PDB entry 3HOY | X-ray diffraction, 3.40 A resolution | chains A and B of the 15 polymer chains in the assembly

== Chain A ==
Name: DNA-directed RNA polymerase II subunit RPB1
From: Saccharomyces cerevisiae
Notes: EC 2.7.7.6
UniProtKB: P04050 (RPB1_YEAST); residue numbers follow UniProt; this construct covers 1-1733
Sequence (1733 residues; each row starts with the number of its first residue):
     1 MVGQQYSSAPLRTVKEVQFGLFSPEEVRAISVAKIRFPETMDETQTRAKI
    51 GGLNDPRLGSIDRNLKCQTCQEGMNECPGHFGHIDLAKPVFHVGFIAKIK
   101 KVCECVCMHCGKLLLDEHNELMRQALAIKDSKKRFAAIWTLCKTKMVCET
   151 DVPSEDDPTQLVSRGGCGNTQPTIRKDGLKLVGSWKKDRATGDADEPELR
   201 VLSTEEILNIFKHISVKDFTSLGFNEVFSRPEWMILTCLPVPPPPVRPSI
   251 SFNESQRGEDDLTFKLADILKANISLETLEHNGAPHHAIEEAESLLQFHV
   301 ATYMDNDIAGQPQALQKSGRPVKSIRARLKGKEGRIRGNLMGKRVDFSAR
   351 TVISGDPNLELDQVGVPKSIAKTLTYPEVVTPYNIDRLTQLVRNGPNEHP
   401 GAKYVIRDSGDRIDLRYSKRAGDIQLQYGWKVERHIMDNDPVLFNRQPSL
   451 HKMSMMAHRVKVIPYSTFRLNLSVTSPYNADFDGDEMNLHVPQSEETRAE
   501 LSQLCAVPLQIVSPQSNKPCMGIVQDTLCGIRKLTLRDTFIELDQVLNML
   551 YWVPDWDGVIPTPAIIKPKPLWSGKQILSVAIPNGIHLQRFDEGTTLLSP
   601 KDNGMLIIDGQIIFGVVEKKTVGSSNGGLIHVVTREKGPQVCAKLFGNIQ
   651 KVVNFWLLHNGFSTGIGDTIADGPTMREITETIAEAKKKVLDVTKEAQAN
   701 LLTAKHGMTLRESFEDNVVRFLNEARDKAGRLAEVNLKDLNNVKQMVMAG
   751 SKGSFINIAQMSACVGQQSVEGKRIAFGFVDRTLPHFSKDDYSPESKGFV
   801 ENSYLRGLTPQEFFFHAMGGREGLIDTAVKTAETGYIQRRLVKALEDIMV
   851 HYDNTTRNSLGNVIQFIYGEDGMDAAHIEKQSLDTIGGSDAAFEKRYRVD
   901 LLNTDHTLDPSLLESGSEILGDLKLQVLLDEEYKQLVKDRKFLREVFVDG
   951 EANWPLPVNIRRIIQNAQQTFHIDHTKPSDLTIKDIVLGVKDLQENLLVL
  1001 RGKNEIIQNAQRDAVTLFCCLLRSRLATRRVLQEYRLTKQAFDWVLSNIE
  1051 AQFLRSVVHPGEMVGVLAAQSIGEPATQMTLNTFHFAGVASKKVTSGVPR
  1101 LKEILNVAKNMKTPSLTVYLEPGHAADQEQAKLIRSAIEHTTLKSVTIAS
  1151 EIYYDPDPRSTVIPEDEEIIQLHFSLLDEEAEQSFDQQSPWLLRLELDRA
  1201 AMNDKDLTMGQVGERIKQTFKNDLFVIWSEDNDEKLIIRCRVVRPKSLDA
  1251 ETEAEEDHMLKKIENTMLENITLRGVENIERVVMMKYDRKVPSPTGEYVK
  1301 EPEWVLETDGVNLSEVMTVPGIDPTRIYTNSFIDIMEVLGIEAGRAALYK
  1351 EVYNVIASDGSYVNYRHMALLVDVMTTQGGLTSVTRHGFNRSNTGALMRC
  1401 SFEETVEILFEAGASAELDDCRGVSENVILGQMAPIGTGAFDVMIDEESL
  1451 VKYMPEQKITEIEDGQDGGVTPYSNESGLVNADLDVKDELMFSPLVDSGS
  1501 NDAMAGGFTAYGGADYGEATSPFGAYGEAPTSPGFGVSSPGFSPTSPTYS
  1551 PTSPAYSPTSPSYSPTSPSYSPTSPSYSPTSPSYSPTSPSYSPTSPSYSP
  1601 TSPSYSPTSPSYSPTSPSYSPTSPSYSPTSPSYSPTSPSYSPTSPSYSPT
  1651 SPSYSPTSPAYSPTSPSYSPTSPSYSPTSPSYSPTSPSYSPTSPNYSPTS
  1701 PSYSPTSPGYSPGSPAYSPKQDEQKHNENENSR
Disordered / not traced: 1, 189-195, 1082-1090, 1177-1186, 1245-1253, 1456-1733
UniProt features mapped onto this chain:
  - region: P248 to D260 (Lid loop), N306 to K323 (Rudder loop), P810 to E822 (Bridging helix)
  - binding site (Zn(2+)): C67, C70, C77, H80, C107, C110, C148, C167
  - binding site (Mg(2+)): D481, D483, D485
  - modified residue: T1471 (Phosphothreonine)
  - cross-link (Glycyl lysine isopeptide (Lys-Gly)): K695 (interchain with G-Cter in ubiquitin), K1246 (interchain with G-Cter in ubiquitin), K1350 (interchain with G-Cter in ubiquitin)
Ion coordination: Zn2+ site 1: C67, C70, C77, H80; Zn2+ site 2: C107, C110, C148, C167; Mg2+: D481, D483, D485 (shared with 1 residue of chain P)

== Chain B ==
Name: DNA-directed RNA polymerase II subunit RPB2
From: Saccharomyces cerevisiae
Notes: EC 2.7.7.6
UniProtKB: P08518 (RPB2_YEAST); numbering as in UniProt (aligned over 1-1224)
Sequence (1224 residues; each row starts with the number of its first residue):
     1 MSDLANSEKYYDEDPYGFEDESAPITAEDSWAVISAFFREKGLVSQQLDS
    51 FNQFVDYTLQDIICEDSTLILEQLAQHTTESDNISRKYEISFGKIYVTKP
   101 MVNESDGVTHALYPQEARLRNLTYSSGLFVDVKKRTYEAIDVPGRELKYE
   151 LIAEESEDDSESGKVFIGRLPIMLRSKNCYLSEATESDLYKLKECPFDMG
   201 GYFIINGSEKVLIAQERSAGNIVQVFKKAAPSPISHVAEIRSALEKGSRF
   251 ISTLQVKLYGREGSSARTIKATLPYIKQDIPIVIIFRALGIIPDGEILEH
   301 ICYDVNDWQMLEMLKPCVEDGFVIQDRETALDFIGRRGTALGIKKEKRIQ
   351 YAKDILQKEFLPHITQLEGFESRKAFFLGYMINRLLLCALDRKDQDDRDH
   401 FGKKRLDLAGPLLAQLFKTLFKKLTKDIFRYMQRTVEEAHDFNMKLAINA
   451 KTITSGLKYALATGNWGEQKKAMSSRAGVSQVLNRYTYSSTLSHLRRTNT
   501 PIGRDGKLAKPRQLHNTHWGLVCPAETPEGQACGLVKNLSLMSCISVGTD
   551 PMPIITFLSEWGMEPLEDYVPHQSPDATRVFVNGVWHGVHRNPARLMETL
   601 RTLRRKGDINPEVSMIRDIREKELKIFTDAGRVYRPLFIVEDDESLGHKE
   651 LKVRKGHIAKLMATEYQDIEGGFEDVEEYTWSSLLNEGLVEYIDAEEEES
   701 ILIAMQPEDLEPAEANEENDLDVDPAKRIRVSHHATTFTHCEIHPSMILG
   751 VAASIIPFPDHNQSPRNTYQSAMGKQAMGVFLTNYNVRMDTMANILYYPQ
   801 KPLGTTRAMEYLKFRELPAGQNAIVAIACYSGYNQEDSMIMNQSSIDRGL
   851 FRSLFFRSYMDQEKKYGMSITETFEKPQRTNTLRMKHGTYDKLDDDGLIA
   901 PGVRVSGEDVIIGKTTPISPDEEELGQRTAYHSKRDASTPLRSTENGIVD
   951 QVLVTTNQDGLKFVKVRVRTTKIPQIGDKFASRHGQKGTIGITYRREDMP
  1001 FTAEGIVPDLIINPHAIPSRMTVAHLIECLLSKVAALSGNEGDASPFTDI
  1051 TVEGISKLLREHGYQSRGFEVMYNGHTGKKLMAQIFFGPTYYQRLRHMVD
  1101 DKIHARARGPMQVLTRQPVEGRSRDGGLRFGEMERDCMIAHGAASFLKER
  1151 LMEASDAFRVHICGICGLMTVIAKLNHNQFECKGCDNKIDIYQIHIPYAA
  1201 KLLFQELMAMNITPRLYTDRSRDF
Disordered / not traced: 1-19, 71-89, 136-163, 337-344, 438-445, 468-476, 669-677, 716-721, 920-932
Ion coordination: Zn2+: C1163, C1166, C1182, C1185

== Chain A / chain B interface ==
Pairs across the interface (420):
  V2(A) - A1157(B)
  V2(A) - F1158(B)
  V2(A) - R1159(B)
  V2(A) - H1195(B)
  G3(A) - R1159(B)
  Q4(A) - R1159(B)  hydrogen bond (backbone-side chain)
  Q5(A) - R1159(B)  hydrogen bond (backbone-side chain)
  Q5(A) - L1175(B)  hydrogen bond (side chain-backbone)
  Y6(A) - L1175(B)
  S7(A) - R1159(B)
  S7(A) - H1161(B)  hydrogen bond
  S7(A) - L1175(B)
  S7(A) - F1180(B)
  S7(A) - Q1193(B)  hydrogen bond
  S8(A) - N1178(B)  hydrogen bond
  S8(A) - F1180(B)
  A9(A) - H1161(B)
  A9(A) - F1180(B)  hydrophobic
  A9(A) - Q1193(B)
  P10(A) - I1191(B)
  P10(A) - Y1192(B)
  P10(A) - Q1193(B)  hydrogen bond (backbone-backbone)
  L11(A) - Q1193(B)
  L11(A) - H1195(B)
  R12(A) - Y1192(B)  hydrogen bond
  R12(A) - Q1193(B)  hydrogen bond (backbone-backbone)
  R12(A) - I1194(B)
  R12(A) - T1218(B)
  T13(A) - T1218(B)
  V14(A) - I1194(B)  hydrophobic
  V14(A) - Y1217(B)
  K15(A) - Y1217(B)  hydrogen bond (backbone-backbone)
  K15(A) - T1218(B)
  K15(A) - R1220(B)  hydrogen bond (backbone-side chain)
  E16(A) - R1215(B)
  E16(A) - L1216(B)
  E16(A) - Y1217(B)  hydrogen bond (backbone-backbone)
  E16(A) - D1219(B)
  E16(A) - R1220(B)
  E16(A) - S1221(B)  hydrogen bond (side chain-backbone)
  E16(A) - R1222(B)
  V17(A) - R1215(B)
  Q18(A) - T1213(B)
  Q18(A) - R1215(B)  hydrogen bond (backbone-backbone)
  Q18(A) - Y1217(B)
  F19(A) - T1213(B)
  G20(A) - I1212(B)
  G20(A) - T1213(B)  hydrogen bond (backbone-side chain)
  L21(A) - N1211(B)
  L21(A) - T1213(B)  hydrogen bond (backbone-side chain)
  F22(A) - L1168(B)  hydrophobic
  F22(A) - M1208(B)  hydrophobic
  F22(A) - N1211(B)  hydrogen bond (backbone-backbone)
  F22(A) - T1213(B)
  E26(A) - R1215(B)  salt bridge
  A29(A) - G1184(B)
  I30(A) - L1168(B)  hydrophobic
  I30(A) - T1170(B)
  I30(A) - K1183(B)  hydrogen bond (backbone-side chain)
  V32(A) - K1183(B)
  Q68(A) - I1172(B)
  T69(A) - K1174(B)
  C70(A) - K1174(B)
  Q71(A) - N1176(B)
  E72(A) - K1174(B)
  E72(A) - L1175(B)  hydrogen bond (side chain-backbone)
  M74(A) - R1116(B)  hydrogen bond (backbone-side chain)
  N75(A) - R1116(B)
  E76(A) - F1158(B)
  E76(A) - R1159(B)  salt bridge
  E76(A) - L1175(B)
  P78(A) - V1160(B)  hydrophobic
  P78(A) - K1201(B)
  G79(A) - K1201(B)
  G79(A) - Q1205(B)
  F81(A) - Q1205(B)
  F81(A) - M1208(B)  hydrophobic
  H92(A) - M1210(B)  hydrogen bond (side chain-backbone)
  W233(A) - N1211(B)
  L236(A) - N1211(B)
  P240(A) - M1208(B)
  P242(A) - A1209(B)  hydrophobic
  P243(A) - Q1205(B)
  P245(A) - L1114(B)
  P245(A) - Y1198(B)
  P245(A) - K1201(B)
  V246(A) - L1114(B)
  V246(A) - Q1205(B)
  P248(A) - L1114(B)
  N253(A) - R884(B)  hydrogen bond
  N253(A) - R935(B)
  E254(A) - R935(B)
  S255(A) - I918(B)
  S255(A) - R935(B)
  Q256(A) - R935(B)
  Y303(A) - A1209(B)
  M304(A) - A1209(B)
  M304(A) - M1210(B)  hydrophobic
  I325(A) - A1209(B)  hydrophobic
  I325(A) - M1210(B)  hydrophobic
  R328(A) - E1206(B)  salt bridge
  L329(A) - L1203(B)  hydrophobic
  L329(A) - E1206(B)
  R335(A) - L1114(B)
  R335(A) - A1199(B)
  R335(A) - L1202(B)
  R335(A) - E1206(B)  salt bridge
  I336(A) - L1203(B)  hydrophobic
  R337(A) - R1129(B)
  R337(A) - E1132(B)  salt bridge
  G338(A) - R1129(B)  hydrogen bond (backbone-side chain)
  N339(A) - T1115(B)
  N339(A) - Q1117(B)  hydrogen bond (backbone-side chain)
  N339(A) - D1156(B)
  N339(A) - A1199(B)
  L340(A) - A1199(B)  hydrophobic
  L340(A) - A1200(B)
  L340(A) - L1203(B)  hydrophobic
  M341(A) - E1132(B)
  M341(A) - R1135(B)
  G342(A) - R1129(B)  hydrogen bond (backbone-side chain)
  G342(A) - F1130(B)
  K343(A) - Q1117(B)
  K343(A) - R1129(B)
  K343(A) - F1130(B)  hydrogen bond (backbone-backbone)
  K343(A) - L1151(B)  hydrogen bond (side chain-backbone)
  K343(A) - S1155(B)
  K343(A) - D1156(B)  salt bridge
  K343(A) - P1197(B)
  R344(A) - Q1117(B)
  R344(A) - P1118(B)
  R344(A) - V1119(B)
  R344(A) - E1120(B)  salt bridge
  R344(A) - G1127(B)  hydrogen bond (side chain-backbone)
  R344(A) - L1128(B)
  R344(A) - R1129(B)
  R344(A) - S1155(B)  hydrogen bond (backbone-side chain)
  V345(A) - P1118(B)  hydrophobic
  V345(A) - G1127(B)
  V345(A) - L1128(B)  hydrogen bond (backbone-backbone)
  V345(A) - F1130(B)  hydrophobic
  V345(A) - R1150(B)
  V345(A) - A1154(B)
  D346(A) - R1106(B)  salt bridge
  D346(A) - R1108(B)
  D346(A) - G1109(B)
  D346(A) - M1111(B)
  D346(A) - P1118(B)
  D346(A) - R1150(B)  hydrogen bond (backbone-side chain)
  D346(A) - A1154(B)  hydrogen bond (backbone-backbone)
  F347(A) - R1106(B)  hydrogen bond (backbone-backbone)
  F347(A) - A1107(B)
  F347(A) - R1108(B)
  F347(A) - R1150(B)
  S348(A) - A1105(B)
  S348(A) - R1106(B)  hydrogen bond (backbone-backbone)
  S348(A) - G1127(B)
  S348(A) - L1128(B)  hydrogen bond (side chain-backbone)
  A349(A) - H1104(B)
  A349(A) - A1105(B)  hydrophobic
  A349(A) - L1128(B)
  R350(A) - I1103(B)
  R350(A) - H1104(B)  hydrogen bond (backbone-backbone)
  R350(A) - L1128(B)
  T351(A) - I1103(B)
  V352(A) - G977(B)
  V352(A) - V1099(B)  hydrophobic
  D356(A) - Y833(B)  hydrogen bond
  P357(A) - S831(B)
  P357(A) - G832(B)
  P357(A) - Y833(B)
  N358(A) - Y833(B)  hydrogen bond
  S369(A) - I1103(B)
  I370(A) - A1105(B)  hydrophobic
  T373(A) - A1105(B)
  T373(A) - A1107(B)
  L374(A) - R1106(B)
  R412(A) - R1108(B)
  E433(A) - R1108(B)  salt bridge
  L443(A) - M1138(B)  hydrophobic
  L443(A) - F1146(B)  hydrophobic
  Q447(A) - R1129(B)
  Q447(A) - E1134(B)  hydrogen bond
  S449(A) - M1133(B)
  S449(A) - E1134(B)  hydrogen bond
  S449(A) - C1137(B)
  H451(A) - C1137(B)  hydrogen bond (backbone-side chain)
  K452(A) - A1140(B)
  K452(A) - H1141(B)  hydrogen bond (backbone-side chain)
  M455(A) - F1130(B)  hydrophobic
  M455(A) - E1134(B)
  M455(A) - H1141(B)  hydrogen bond (backbone-side chain)
  Y465(A) - I976(B)  hydrophobic
  S466(A) - Q975(B)  hydrogen bond
  S466(A) - V1099(B)
  S466(A) - D1100(B)  hydrogen bond
  S466(A) - I1103(B)
  T467(A) - I976(B)
  T467(A) - G977(B)
  T467(A) - V1099(B)
  R469(A) - Y833(B)
  R469(A) - I976(B)
  R469(A) - G991(B)  hydrogen bond (side chain-backbone)
  L472(A) - Q835(B)
  L472(A) - E836(B)
  T475(A) - E836(B)
  D481(A) - E836(B)
  F482(A) - Q835(B)
  F482(A) - E836(B)  hydrogen bond (backbone-backbone)
  F482(A) - D837(B)
  F482(A) - S838(B)
  F482(A) - T989(B)  hydrogen bond (backbone-side chain)
  D483(A) - D837(B)
  D483(A) - K979(B)
  D483(A) - K987(B)
  D483(A) - T989(B)
  G484(A) - T989(B)
  E486(A) - K1102(B)  salt bridge
  N488(A) - L1128(B)
  H490(A) - F1130(B)
  H490(A) - R1150(B)  hydrogen bond
  V491(A) - R1150(B)  hydrogen bond (backbone-side chain)
  P492(A) - E1149(B)
  Q493(A) - E1149(B)  hydrogen bond (backbone-side chain)
  S494(A) - E1149(B)  hydrogen bond (backbone-side chain)
  E496(A) - S1145(B)  hydrogen bond
  T497(A) - F1146(B)
  T497(A) - E1149(B)  hydrogen bond
  E500(A) - A1143(B)
  E500(A) - A1144(B)  hydrogen bond (side chain-backbone)
  E500(A) - S1145(B)  hydrogen bond
  E500(A) - F1146(B)  hydrogen bond (side chain-backbone)
  L501(A) - F1146(B)  hydrophobic
  C505(A) - H1141(B)
  Q510(A) - H1141(B)
  Q525(A) - Q835(B)
  Q525(A) - E836(B)  hydrogen bond (side chain-backbone)
  Q525(A) - H1015(B)  hydrogen bond (backbone-side chain)
  D526(A) - C829(B)  hydrogen bond
  D526(A) - G832(B)
  D526(A) - Q835(B)  hydrogen bond (backbone-side chain)
  D526(A) - N1013(B)  hydrogen bond
  D526(A) - H1015(B)
  C529(A) - H1015(B)
  L657(A) - C829(B)  hydrophobic
  L658(A) - Y830(B)
  L658(A) - S831(B)
  L658(A) - N1074(B)  hydrogen bond (backbone-side chain)
  L658(A) - H1076(B)
  L658(A) - L1081(B)
  H659(A) - N1074(B)  hydrogen bond
  H659(A) - T1077(B)
  H659(A) - L1081(B)
  N660(A) - L1081(B)
  N660(A) - M1082(B)  hydrogen bond (backbone-backbone)
  N660(A) - A1083(B)  hydrogen bond (backbone-backbone)
  G661(A) - L1081(B)
  G661(A) - A1083(B)
  F662(A) - A828(B)
  F662(A) - C829(B)  hydrogen bond (backbone-backbone)
  F662(A) - P1014(B)  hydrophobic
  S663(A) - I827(B)  hydrogen bond (side chain-backbone)
  S663(A) - P1014(B)
  S663(A) - Q1084(B)
  S663(A) - I1085(B)
  S663(A) - F1086(B)  hydrogen bond (side chain-backbone)
  T664(A) - I827(B)
  T664(A) - P1014(B)
  T664(A) - I1017(B)
  T664(A) - F1086(B)
  G665(A) - L1026(B)
  G665(A) - F1069(B)
  G665(A) - F1086(B)
  I666(A) - L1026(B)
  I666(A) - I1027(B)  hydrophobic
  I666(A) - R1067(B)
  I666(A) - F1086(B)  hydrophobic
  D668(A) - F1069(B)
  I670(A) - R1067(B)
  M746(A) - P1014(B)
  M746(A) - H1015(B)  hydrogen bond
  M746(A) - P1018(B)  hydrophobic
  S751(A) - H1015(B)  hydrogen bond
  K752(A) - H1015(B)
  K752(A) - S1019(B)
  K752(A) - R1020(B)
  G753(A) - P1018(B)
  N757(A) - P1018(B)
  N757(A) - S1019(B)
  N757(A) - M1021(B)
  Q760(A) - M1021(B)
  M761(A) - P1018(B)
  M761(A) - M1021(B)  hydrophobic
  M761(A) - V1023(B)  hydrophobic
  A776(A) - N516(B)
  G778(A) - H400(B)
  G778(A) - N516(B)  hydrogen bond (backbone-side chain)
  F779(A) - T517(B)
  F779(A) - E698(B)
  F779(A) - E699(B)
  V780(A) - E699(B)  hydrogen bond (backbone-side chain)
  R782(A) - E698(B)
  R782(A) - E699(B)  hydrogen bond (side chain-backbone)
  R782(A) - I701(B)  hydrogen bond (side chain-backbone)
  R782(A) - L702(B)
  T783(A) - N516(B)
  P785(A) - E698(B)
  P785(A) - I701(B)
  P785(A) - L702(B)
  P785(A) - I703(B)  hydrogen bond (backbone-backbone)
  H786(A) - W519(B)
  H786(A) - I703(B)
  H786(A) - M705(B)  hydrogen bond
  H786(A) - E742(B)  salt bridge
  F787(A) - L702(B)
  K789(A) - R620(B)
  E795(A) - V731(B)
  E801(A) - I729(B)
  N802(A) - R728(B)
  N802(A) - I729(B)  hydrogen bond (side chain-backbone)
  Y804(A) - H761(B)  hydrogen bond (backbone-side chain)
  Y804(A) - N762(B)
  Y804(A) - Q763(B)
  Y804(A) - M1021(B)  hydrophobic
  L805(A) - H761(B)  hydrogen bond (backbone-side chain)
  L805(A) - V1052(B)  hydrophobic
  R806(A) - P725(B)  hydrogen bond (side chain-backbone)
  R806(A) - A726(B)
  R806(A) - K727(B)
  R806(A) - R728(B)
  R806(A) - I729(B)
  R806(A) - H761(B)
  G807(A) - R728(B)
  G807(A) - D760(B)
  G807(A) - H761(B)
  L808(A) - R728(B)  hydrogen bond (backbone-side chain)
  L808(A) - D760(B)  hydrogen bond (backbone-backbone)
  L808(A) - F1047(B)
  T809(A) - I729(B)
  P810(A) - W519(B)
  P810(A) - M705(B)  hydrophobic
  P810(A) - R730(B)
  P810(A) - P745(B)  hydrophobic
  P810(A) - F1047(B)
  Q811(A) - M705(B)
  F813(A) - P524(B)  hydrophobic
  F813(A) - I748(B)  hydrophobic
  F813(A) - L749(B)  hydrophobic
  F813(A) - P759(B)
  F813(A) - D760(B)
  F813(A) - F1047(B)  hydrophobic
  F814(A) - L514(B)  hydrophobic
  F814(A) - H515(B)
  F814(A) - N516(B)
  F814(A) - W519(B)  hydrophobic
  H816(A) - S764(B)  hydrogen bond (backbone-side chain)
  A817(A) - L514(B)  hydrophobic
  A817(A) - P524(B)  hydrophobic
  A817(A) - S764(B)
  M818(A) - L514(B)
  M818(A) - N516(B)
  G820(A) - S764(B)
  R821(A) - R512(B)  hydrogen bond (side chain-backbone)
  R821(A) - Q513(B)
  R821(A) - L514(B)
  R821(A) - P524(B)  hydrogen bond (side chain-backbone)
  R821(A) - T527(B)
  R821(A) - G534(B)
  E822(A) - Q513(B)
  L824(A) - T768(B)
  L824(A) - Y769(B)
  I825(A) - A509(B)  hydrophobic
  I825(A) - R512(B)
  I825(A) - Q513(B)
  A828(A) - K507(B)
  A828(A) - G530(B)
  V829(A) - K507(B)
  R839(A) - E1132(B)  salt bridge
  V842(A) - D1136(B)
  E846(A) - R1135(B)  salt bridge
  M1063(A) - I1139(B)
  V1066(A) - D1136(B)
  V1066(A) - I1139(B)  hydrophobic
  Q1070(A) - D1136(B)
  Q1070(A) - C1137(B)
  K1144(A) - E262(B)  salt bridge
  N1265(A) - G263(B)
  N1265(A) - S265(B)
  E1269(A) - E262(B)
  E1269(A) - G263(B)
  L1409(A) - L1207(B)  hydrophobic
  L1409(A) - I1212(B)
  F1410(A) - M1210(B)  hydrophobic
  F1410(A) - I1212(B)  hydrophobic
  L1418(A) - R1222(B)
  D1420(A) - R1220(B)  hydrogen bond (backbone-side chain)
  D1420(A) - R1222(B)  salt bridge
  R1422(A) - R1220(B)
  R1422(A) - F1224(B)  hydrogen bond (side chain-backbone)
  V1424(A) - I1139(B)  hydrophobic
  S1425(A) - R1135(B)
  V1428(A) - L1151(B)  hydrophobic
  I1429(A) - P1197(B)
  I1429(A) - A1200(B)
  L1430(A) - H1195(B)
  L1430(A) - I1196(B)
  L1430(A) - P1197(B)
  G1431(A) - K1148(B)
  G1431(A) - M1152(B)
  G1431(A) - H1195(B)
  G1431(A) - P1197(B)
  Q1432(A) - K1148(B)
  M1433(A) - A1144(B)  hydrophobic
  M1433(A) - S1145(B)
  I1436(A) - G1142(B)
  I1436(A) - A1144(B)
  G1437(A) - G1142(B)
  T1438(A) - G1142(B)  hydrogen bond (side chain-backbone)
  T1438(A) - A1144(B)
  G1439(A) - A1144(B)
Interface residues without a listed pair, chain A (223 interface residues in all): C77, H80, F95, F228, F252, R326, I353, S354, G355, P367, T375, Y404, N445, L504, T527, N654, G667, T669, T680, N742, V743, V770, I775, F777, L784, S788, E812, A832, K843, V1406, G1413, A1434
Interface residues without a listed pair, chain B (201 interface residues in all): H518, C523, Q531, C533, R635, S700, P765, N767, N834, G988, I990, I992, L1030, E1053, K1080, G1131, L1147, C1166, A1173, F1204, P1214, D1223

== Summary ==
223 residues of chain A and 201 residues of chain B are in contact; the contacts include 89 hydrogen bonds and
15 salt bridges. Among the polar pairs are E26(A)-R1215(B), E76(A)-R1159(B) and R328(A)-E1206(B). From
UniProt: 8 Zn2+-binding residues and 3 Mg2+-binding residues on chain A.
Chain A is DNA-directed RNA polymerase II subunit RPB1 and chain B is DNA-directed RNA polymerase II subunit
RPB2, both from Saccharomyces cerevisiae; the structure, Complete RNA polymerase II elongation complex VI, was
determined by X-ray diffraction together with 3HOU, 3HOV, 3HOW, 3HOX and 3HOZ from the same study.
